PDB entry 7ZMG | electron microscopy, 2.44 A resolution | chains 4 and 5 of the 43 polymer chains in the assembly

# Chain 4
Protein: NADH-ubiquinone oxidoreductase chain 4
Source organism: Chaetomium thermophilum var. thermophilum DSM 1495
Notes: EC 7.1.1.2
UniProt: G1DJA7 (G1DJA7_CHATD); numbering as in UniProt (aligned over 1-542)
Chain sequence (542 residues; row label = number of the first residue in the row):
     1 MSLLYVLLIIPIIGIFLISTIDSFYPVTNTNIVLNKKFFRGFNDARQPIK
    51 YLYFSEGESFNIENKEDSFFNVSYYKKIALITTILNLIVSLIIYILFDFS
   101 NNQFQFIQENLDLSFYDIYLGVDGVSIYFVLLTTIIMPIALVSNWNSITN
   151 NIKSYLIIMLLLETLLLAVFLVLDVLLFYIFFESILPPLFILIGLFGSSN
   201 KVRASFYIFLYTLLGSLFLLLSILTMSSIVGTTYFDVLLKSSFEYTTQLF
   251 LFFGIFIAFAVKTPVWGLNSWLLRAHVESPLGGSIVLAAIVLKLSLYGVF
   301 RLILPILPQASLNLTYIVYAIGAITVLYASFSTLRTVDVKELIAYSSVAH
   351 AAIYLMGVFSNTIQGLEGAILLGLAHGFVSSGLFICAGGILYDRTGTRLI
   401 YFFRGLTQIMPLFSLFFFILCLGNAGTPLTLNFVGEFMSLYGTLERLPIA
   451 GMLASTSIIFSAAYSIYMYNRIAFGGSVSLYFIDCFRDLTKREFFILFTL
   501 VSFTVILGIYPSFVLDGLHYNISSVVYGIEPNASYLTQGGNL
Disordered / not traced: 26-68, 538-542
Small-molecule neighbours:
  - 1,2-Distearoyl-sn-glycerophosphoethanolamine (3PE), molecule 1: Leu3, Val6, Ile10, Leu85, Ile88, Val89, Leu91, Ile92, Ile95, Leu96
  - 1,2-Distearoyl-sn-glycerophosphoethanolamine (3PE), molecule 2: Ile10, Ile13, Gly14, Leu17, Tyr74, Lys77, Ile78, Ile81, Thr82, Leu85
  - 1,2-Distearoyl-sn-glycerophosphoethanolamine (3PE), molecule 3: Ile15, Ser19, Lys153, Ser154, Ile157, Ile158, Leu161, Thr164, Leu165, Phe181, Ser184, Pro187, Pro188, Ile191
  - 1,2-Distearoyl-sn-glycerophosphoethanolamine (3PE), molecule 4: Ile506, Ile509, Tyr510, Phe513
  - Lauryl Maltose Neopentyl Glycol (LMN), molecule 1: Phe218, Leu221, Ser222, Thr225, Ser228, Ile229, Glu244, Thr246, Thr247, Phe250, Phe253, Gly254, Ile257
  - Lauryl Maltose Neopentyl Glycol (LMN), molecule 2: Leu444, Pro448, Met452
  - 1,2-diacyl-sn-glycero-3-phosphocholine (PC1), molecule 1: Tyr128, Leu131, Leu132, Ile135, Leu374, Phe378, Phe503, Ile506, Leu507, Phe513, Val514
  - 1,2-diacyl-sn-glycero-3-phosphocholine (PC1), molecule 2: Val202, Arg203, Phe206, Tyr207, Leu210, Tyr211, Leu214, Phe218, Ile257, Leu268
  - 1,2-diacyl-sn-glycero-3-phosphocholine (PC1), molecule 3: Leu334, Ile459, Phe460, Ala463, Tyr467
  - 1,2-diacyl-sn-glycero-3-phosphocholine (PC1), molecule 4: Thr407, Gln408, Pro411, Ser414, Leu415, Phe418, Ile419, Leu422, Thr427, Pro428, Leu429, Thr430, Tyr469, Phe474, Val505

# Chain 5
Protein: NADH-ubiquinone oxidoreductase chain 5
Source organism: Chaetomium thermophilum var. thermophilum DSM 1495
Notes: EC 7.1.1.2
UniProt: G1DJA3 (G1DJA3_CHATD); the construct has insertions or renumbered stretches relative to UniProt, so the offset changes along the chain: 1-444 = UniProt 1-444; 459-679 = UniProt 445-665
Chain sequence (679 residues; numbered 1 to 679; the number before each row is that of its first residue):
     1 MYLSIIILPLLGSVVSGFFGRKVGVSGAQLITCSSVIITTILSIIAFFEV
    51 GFNNIPVTINIFRWIDSEWFIINWGFQYDSLTVSMLIPVLIISSLVHIYS
   101 ISYMSSDPHNQRFFSYLSLFTFMMIILVTANNYLLMFVGWEGVGVCSYLL
   151 VSFWFTRIAANQSSISAFLTNRVGDCFLTVGMFAILWSLGNLDYATVFSL
   201 APYINSNVVIIIGICLLIGAMAKSSQVGLHVWLPMAMEGPTPVSALIHAA
   251 TMVTAGVYLLMRSSPLIEYSSTVLLLCLWLGAITTVFSSLIGLFQQDIKK
   301 VIAYSTMSQLGMMVLSIGLSSYNIALFHLVNHAFYKALLFLGAGSVIHAV
   351 ADNQDFRKFGGLISYLPLTYSVMLIASLSLVAFPFMTGFYSKDFILESAY
   401 GQFSFSGVAVYIIATIGAIFTTLYSVKVLYLTFLSNPNGPRTYYRLAIDN
   451 FFSAQAIKSYKPAHEGDFFLTLPLVILALFSIFFGFITKDIFIGLGSNFF
   501 VDNSLFIHPIHEIMIDTEFAVPVLFKLLPFIFTISFSVIALTLSELLSEL
   551 VIYFKFSRFGYNIFGFFNQRFLIEFFYNKYITNLILNLGGQITKILDKGS
   601 IELFGPYGLERGLVKLSKNISSLSTSHVTTYALYILVGFILYLIYNNLLL
   651 DYSYLLLIIILLLLLMMIGESNSEDVTLH
Disordered / not traced: 671-679
Sequence notes: insertion (445-458)
Small-molecule neighbours:
  - 1,2-Distearoyl-sn-glycerophosphoethanolamine (3PE), molecule 1: Leu3, Ile6, Ile7, Leu10, Leu11, Val14, Ile61, Phe62, Trp74, Phe76
  - 1,2-Distearoyl-sn-glycerophosphoethanolamine (3PE), molecule 2: Ile41, Ile44, Ile45, Phe47, Phe48, Phe52, Ile87, Ile91, Phe480, Phe484, Ile487, Thr488, Ile491
  - 1,2-Distearoyl-sn-glycerophosphoethanolamine (3PE), molecule 3: Ile61, Phe62, Arg63
  - 1,2-Distearoyl-sn-glycerophosphoethanolamine (3PE), molecule 4: Val286, Leu290, Leu293, Phe294, Gln296, Ile413, Ile416, Phe420, Leu423, Lys427, Leu431, Phe536, Ile539, Ala540, Leu543, Ser544, Val551, Phe554, Lys555, Ile563, Phe564, Phe567
  - 1,2-Distearoyl-sn-glycerophosphoethanolamine (3PE), molecule 5: Arg558, Phe559, Asn562, Ile563, Phe566, Phe567
  - 1,2-Distearoyl-sn-glycerophosphoethanolamine (3PE), molecule 6: Leu603, Phe604, Gly605, Gly608, Leu609, Arg611, Gly612, Leu613, Lys615, Ile659, Leu663, Met667
  - 1,2-Distearoyl-sn-glycerophosphoethanolamine (3PE), molecule 7: Leu603, Phe604, Arg611
  - 1,2-Distearoyl-sn-glycerophosphoethanolamine (3PE), molecule 8: Leu623, Tyr634, Val637, Gly638, Leu641, Leu655, Ile659, Leu662, Met666
  - Lauryl Maltose Neopentyl Glycol (LMN): Val180, Ala184, Trp187, Asn207, Ile210, Ile211, Ile214, Cys215
  - 1,2-diacyl-sn-glycero-3-phosphocholine (PC1), molecule 1: Ser13, Val14, Gly17, Phe18, His109, Arg112, Ser115, Tyr116, Leu119, Met123, Val138, Glu141, Gly142, Val145, Leu149, Phe155
  - 1,2-diacyl-sn-glycero-3-phosphocholine (PC1), molecule 2: Ala159, Gln162, Ile165, Ser166, Leu169, Thr170, Val173, Leu229, Met235, Tyr577, Asn578, Ile581, Thr582, Ile585, Leu586
  - 1,2-diacyl-sn-glycero-3-phosphocholine (PC1), molecule 3: Phe604, Gly605, Pro606, Leu609, Glu610, Leu613, Val614

# How chain 4 and chain 5 interact
Contacting residue pairs - 89 pairs, chain 4 then chain 5:
  Arg203(4) with Tyr607(5); Glu610(5), salt bridge
  Tyr207(4) with Glu602(5), hydrogen bond; Pro606(5)
  Tyr211(4) with Pro606(5)
  Trp266(4) with Leu596(5), hydrophobic; Asp597(5), hydrogen bond; Ile601(5), hydrophobic
  Gly267(4) with Ile601(5)
  Arg274(4) with Glu602(5), salt bridge
  Tyr328(4) with Ile592(5), hydrophobic
  Phe331(4) with Ile585(5), hydrophobic; Gly589(5)
  Ser332(4) with Thr593(5); Asp597(5), hydrogen bond
  Leu334(4) with Ile585(5), hydrophobic
  Arg335(4) with Leu586(5), hydrogen bond (side chain-backbone); Gly589(5); Gly590(5)
  Glu341(4) with Lys598(5), salt bridge
  Tyr345(4) with Asp597(5), hydrogen bond
  Ile363(4) with Ser67(5); Glu68(5)
  Gln364(4) with Ser67(5), hydrogen bond (side chain-backbone); Glu68(5), hydrogen bond; Phe70(5)
  Glu367(4) with Ser67(5), hydrogen bond
  Thr407(4) with Phe155(5)
  Gln408(4) with Phe155(5); Thr156(5)
  Phe418(4) with Tyr148(5), hydrophobic; Leu149(5), hydrophobic
  Ala425(4) with Arg172(5), hydrogen bond (backbone-side chain)
  Thr427(4) with Arg172(5), hydrogen bond
  Pro428(4) with Val138(5), hydrophobic; Glu141(5)
  Phe433(4) with Trp64(5), hydrophobic; Leu134(5), hydrophobic; Phe137(5), hydrophobic
  Val434(4) with Ile65(5), hydrophobic
  Phe437(4) with Leu134(5), hydrophobic; Phe183(5); Leu186(5), hydrophobic
  Met438(4) with Ser67(5)
  Leu440(4) with Phe183(5), hydrophobic
  Tyr441(4) with Phe70(5), hydrophobic; Phe183(5); Leu186(5), hydrophobic; Trp187(5)
  Leu444(4) with Phe183(5), hydrophobic; Trp187(5), hydrophobic
  Glu445(4) with Trp187(5)
  Pro448(4) with Trp187(5), hydrophobic
  Ser455(4) with Cys176(5); Val180(5)
  Ile458(4) with Arg172(5), hydrogen bond (backbone-side chain); Thr179(5)
  Ile459(4) with Val173(5), hydrophobic; Cys176(5), hydrophobic
  Ala462(4) with Phe168(5), hydrophobic; Leu169(5); Arg172(5)
  Ala463(4) with Leu169(5), hydrophobic
  Ile466(4) with Tyr148(5), hydrophobic; Phe168(5), hydrophobic
  Tyr469(4) with Tyr148(5)
  Asn470(4) with Tyr148(5), hydrogen bond; Asn161(5)
  Phe474(4) with Tyr148(5); Ser152(5); Phe155(5), hydrophobic; Asn161(5)
  Gly475(4) with Phe155(5), hydrogen bond (backbone-backbone); Ile158(5); Asn161(5), hydrogen bond (backbone-side chain)
  Gly476(4) with Phe155(5), hydrogen bond (backbone-backbone); Thr156(5); Ile158(5)
  Gly508(4) with Trp64(5), hydrogen bond (backbone-side chain)
  Ile509(4) with Trp64(5); Trp74(5), hydrogen bond (backbone-side chain)
  Tyr510(4) with Phe62(5), hydrophobic; Arg63(5), hydrogen bond
  Pro511(4) with Trp64(5)
  Ser512(4) with Arg63(5), hydrogen bond; Trp64(5)
  Asp516(4) with Arg63(5), salt bridge
  His519(4) with Asp66(5), hydrogen bond (side chain-backbone); Ser67(5)
Interface residues without a listed pair, chain 4 (59 interface residues in all): Leu415, Leu422, Gly426, Leu429, Phe460, Ser461, Tyr467, Ala473, Ser477, Leu515
Interface residues without a listed pair, chain 5 (53 interface residues in all): Phe18, Trp69, Val145, Ser164, Ile165, Met182, Leu192, Leu588, Lys594

# In short
Chain 4 and chain 5 form an interface of 59 and 53 residues respectively; the contacts include 20 hydrogen
bonds and 4 salt bridges. Polar pairs include Arg203(4)-Glu610(5), Arg274(4)-Glu602(5) and
Glu341(4)-Lys598(5).
Here chain 4 is NADH-ubiquinone oxidoreductase chain 4 and chain 5 is NADH-ubiquinone oxidoreductase chain 5,
both from Chaetomium thermophilum var. thermophilum DSM 1495. Entry 7ZMG (CryoEM structure of mitochondrial
complex I from Chaetomium thermophilum (state 1)) was determined by electron microscopy, deposited together
with 7ZM7, 7ZM8, 7ZMB, 7ZME and 7ZMH.
